PDB entry 7MFL | X-ray diffraction, 2.00 A resolution | chain A

# Chain A
Molecule: Alpha-N-acetylglucosaminidase family protein
Organism: Clostridium perfringens (strain ATCC 13124 / DSM 756 / JCM 1290 / NCIMB 6125 / NCTC 8237 / Type A)
UniProtKB: A0A0H2YU91 (A0A0H2YU91_CLOP1); residue numbers follow UniProt; this construct covers 24-916
Chain sequence (899 residues; each row starts with the number of its first residue):
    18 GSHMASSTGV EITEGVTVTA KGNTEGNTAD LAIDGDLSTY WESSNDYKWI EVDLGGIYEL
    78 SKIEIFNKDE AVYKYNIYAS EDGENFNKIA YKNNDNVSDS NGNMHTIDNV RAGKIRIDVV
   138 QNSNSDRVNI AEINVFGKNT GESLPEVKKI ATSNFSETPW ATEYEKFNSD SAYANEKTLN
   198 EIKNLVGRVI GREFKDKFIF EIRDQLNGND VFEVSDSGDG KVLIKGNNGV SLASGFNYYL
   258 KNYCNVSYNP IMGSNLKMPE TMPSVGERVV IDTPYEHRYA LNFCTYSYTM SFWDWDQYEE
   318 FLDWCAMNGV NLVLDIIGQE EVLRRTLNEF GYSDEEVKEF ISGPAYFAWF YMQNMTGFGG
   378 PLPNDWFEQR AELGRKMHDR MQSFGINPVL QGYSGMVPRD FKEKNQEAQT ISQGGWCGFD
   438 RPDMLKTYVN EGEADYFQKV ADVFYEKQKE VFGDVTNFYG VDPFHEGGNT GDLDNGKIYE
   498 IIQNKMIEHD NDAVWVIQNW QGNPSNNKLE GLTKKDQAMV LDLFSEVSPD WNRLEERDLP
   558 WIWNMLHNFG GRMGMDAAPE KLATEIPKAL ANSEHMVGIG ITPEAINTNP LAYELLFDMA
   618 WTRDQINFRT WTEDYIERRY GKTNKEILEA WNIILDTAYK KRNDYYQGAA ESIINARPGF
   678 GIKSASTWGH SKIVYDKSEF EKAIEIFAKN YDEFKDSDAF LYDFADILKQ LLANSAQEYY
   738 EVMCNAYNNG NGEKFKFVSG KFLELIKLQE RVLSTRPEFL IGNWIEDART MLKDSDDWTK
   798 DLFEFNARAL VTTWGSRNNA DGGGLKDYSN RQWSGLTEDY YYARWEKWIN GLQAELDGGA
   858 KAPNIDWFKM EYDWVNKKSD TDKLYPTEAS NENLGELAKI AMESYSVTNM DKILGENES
Unresolved in the structure: 18-25, 911-916
Sequence notes: expression tag (18-23)
Bound ions: Ca2+: Leu48, Asp51, Asp53, Thr56, Ala148, Glu149
Small-molecule neighbours: beta-HNJNAc (Z8V; N-[(2R,3S,4R,5R,6R)-4,5-dihydroxy-2,6-bis(hydroxymethyl)piperidin-3-yl]acetamide): Asn299, Cys301, Tyr305, Trp366, Met369, Trp433, His482, Glu483, Trp517, Leu540, Leu563, Phe566, Glu601, Gln664, Trp811, Leu822, Tyr825
Reported in the primary citation:
  - binding site for beta-HNJNAc: Tyr825

# Overview
Ligands of chain A: beta-HNJNAc. The Ca2+ site is built by Leu48, Asp51, Asp53, Thr56, Ala148 and Glu149. The
paper reports a binding site for beta-HNJNAc at Tyr825.
Chain A is Alpha-N-acetylglucosaminidase family protein (Clostridium perfringens (strain ATCC 13124 / DSM 756
/ JCM 1290 / NCIMB 6125 / NCTC 8237 / Type A)); the structure, Structure of the Clostridium perfringens GH89
in complex with beta-HNJNAc, was determined by X-ray diffraction together with 7MFK from the same study.
